Entry 8JA7 (electron microscopy, 3.02 A resolution); this record covers chains A and C of the 5 polymer chains in the assembly.

== Chain A ==
Molecule: Trehalose transport system permease protein SugA
Organism: Mycobacterium tuberculosis H37Rv
UniProt: P9WG03 (SUGA_MYCTU); residue numbers follow UniProt; this construct covers 2-307
Chain sequence (307 residues; numbered 1 to 307; the number before each row is that of its first residue):
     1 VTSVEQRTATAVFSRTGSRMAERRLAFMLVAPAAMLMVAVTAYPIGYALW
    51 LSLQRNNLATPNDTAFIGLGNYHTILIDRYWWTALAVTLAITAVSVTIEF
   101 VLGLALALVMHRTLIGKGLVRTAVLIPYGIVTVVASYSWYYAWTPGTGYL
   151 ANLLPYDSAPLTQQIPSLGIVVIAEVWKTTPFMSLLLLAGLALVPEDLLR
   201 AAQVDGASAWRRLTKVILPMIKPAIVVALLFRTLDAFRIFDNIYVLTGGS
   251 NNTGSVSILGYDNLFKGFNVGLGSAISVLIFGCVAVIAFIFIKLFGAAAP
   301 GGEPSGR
Unresolved in the structure: 1-18, 303-307
Construct notes: expression tag (1)

== Chain C ==
Molecule: Trehalose import ATP-binding protein SugC
Organism: Mycobacterium tuberculosis H37Rv
Notes: EC 7.5.2.-
UniProt: P9WQI3 (SUGC_MYCTU); residue numbers follow UniProt; this construct covers 1-393
Chain sequence (393 residues; each row starts with the number of its first residue):
     1 MAEIVLDHVNKSYPDGHTAVRDLNLTIADGEFLILVGPSGCGKTTTLNMI
    51 AGLEDISSGELRIAGERVNEKAPKDRDIAMVFQSYALYPHMTVRQNIAFP
   101 LTLAKMRKADIAQKVSETAKILDLTNLLDRKPSQLSGGQRQRVAMGRAIV
   151 RHPKAFLMDEPLSNLDAKLRVQMRGEIAQLQRRLGTTTVYVTHDQTEAMT
   201 LGDRVVVMYGGIAQQIGTPEELYERPANLFVAGFIGSPAMNFFPARLTAI
   251 GLTLPFGEVTLAPEVQGVIAAHPKPENVIVGVRPEHIQDAALIDAYQRIR
   301 ALTFQVKVNLVESLGADKYLYFTTESPAVHSVQLDELAEVEGESALHENQ
   351 FVARVPAESKVAIGQSVELAFDTARLAVFDADSGANLTIPHRA
Curated features (UniProtKB/Swiss-Prot):
  - motif: Leu135 to Gln139 (Helical C-loop)
  - binding site (ATP): Gly37 to Thr44

== How chain A and chain C interact ==
Contacting residue pairs - 27 pairs, chain A then chain C:
  Asp197(A) - Ser84(C)  hydrogen bond
  Leu198(A) - Ala86(C)
  Leu198(A) - Leu87(C)
  Leu198(A) - Tyr88(C)  hydrophobic
  Arg200(A) - Leu53(C)
  Arg200(A) - Phe82(C)
  Ala201(A) - Phe82(C)  hydrophobic
  Ala201(A) - Ala86(C)  hydrophobic
  Ala201(A) - Tyr88(C)
  Ala202(A) - Tyr88(C)
  Gln203(A) - Pro73(C)
  Gln203(A) - Lys74(C)
  Val204(A) - Pro73(C)
  Val204(A) - Ile78(C)
  Val204(A) - Met80(C)  hydrophobic
  Asp205(A) - Pro100(C)
  Asp205(A) - Leu103(C)
  Asp205(A) - Arg147(C)  salt bridge
  Gly206(A) - Lys74(C)
  Gly206(A) - Leu103(C)
  Ala207(A) - Lys74(C)
  Ala207(A) - Leu103(C)
  Ser208(A) - Lys74(C)
  Lys215(A) - His90(C)  hydrogen bond (backbone-side chain)
  Lys215(A) - Phe99(C)
  Val216(A) - His90(C)
  Pro219(A) - His90(C)
Also at the interface, not in a pair above, chain A (16 interface residues in all): Ala209, Arg211
Also at the interface, not in a pair above, chain C (17 interface residues in all): Ala79, Arg151

== Summary ==
16 residues of chain A and 17 residues of chain C are in contact, with 2 hydrogen bonds and 1 salt bridge.
Among the polar pairs are Asp205(A)-Arg147(C), Asp197(A)-Ser84(C) and Lys215(A)-His90(C). UniProt lists 8
ATP-binding residues on chain C.
Chain A is Trehalose transport system permease protein SugA and chain C is Trehalose import ATP-binding
protein SugC, both from Mycobacterium tuberculosis H37Rv; the structure, Cryo-EM structure of Mycobacterium
tuberculosis LpqY-SugABC in complex with trehalose, was determined by electron microscopy.
